Entry 7DBD (X-ray diffraction, 3.09 A resolution); this record covers chains A and E of the 6 polymer chains in the assembly.

== Chain A ==
Molecule: Tubulin alpha-1B chain
From: Sus scrofa
UniProt: Q2XVP4 (TBA1B_PIG); residues 1-451 here = UniProt positions 1-451
Chain sequence (451 residues; numbered 1 to 451; the number before each row is that of its first residue):
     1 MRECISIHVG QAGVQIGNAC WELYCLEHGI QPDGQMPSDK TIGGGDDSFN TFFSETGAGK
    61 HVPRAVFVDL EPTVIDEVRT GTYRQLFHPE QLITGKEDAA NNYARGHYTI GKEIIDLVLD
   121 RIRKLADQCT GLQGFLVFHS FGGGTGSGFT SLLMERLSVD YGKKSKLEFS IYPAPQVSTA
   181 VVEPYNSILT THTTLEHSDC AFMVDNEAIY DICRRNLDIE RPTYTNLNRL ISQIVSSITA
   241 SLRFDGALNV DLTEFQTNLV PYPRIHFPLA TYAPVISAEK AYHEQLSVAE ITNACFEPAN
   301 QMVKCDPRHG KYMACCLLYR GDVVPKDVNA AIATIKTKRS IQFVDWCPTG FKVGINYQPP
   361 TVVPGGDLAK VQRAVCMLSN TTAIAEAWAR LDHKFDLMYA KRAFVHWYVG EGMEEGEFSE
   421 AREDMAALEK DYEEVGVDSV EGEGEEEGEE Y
Unresolved in the structure: 439-451
Bound ions: Ca2+: D39, T41, G44, E55
Small-molecule neighbours:
  - GTP (guanosine-5'-triphosphate): G10, Q11, A12, Q15, I16, D69, D98, A99, A100, N101, S140, G142, G143, G144, T145, G146, I171, P173, V177, S178, T179, E183, N206, Y224, L227, N228, I231
  - H0U (N-[5-(5-cyanothiophen-2-yl)-2-methyl-phenyl]-4-methyl-benzenesulfonamide): N101, T179, A180, V181
Swiss-Prot annotation at these positions:
  - motif: M1 to C4 (MREC motif)
  - active site: E254
  - binding site (GTP): G10, Q11, A12, Q15, E71, A99, S140, G143, G144, T145, G146, T179, E183, N206, Y224, N228, L252
  - binding site (Mg(2+)): E71
  - site: Y451 (Involved in polymerization)
  - modified residue: K40 (N6,N6,N6-trimethyllysine), S48 (Phosphoserine), S232 (Phosphoserine), Y282 (3'-nitrotyrosine), R339 (Omega-N-methylarginine), S439 (Phosphoserine), E443 (5-glutamyl polyglutamate), E445 (5-glutamyl polyglutamate), Y451 (3'-nitrotyrosine)
  - cross-link (Glycyl lysine isopeptide (Lys-Gly)): K326 (interchain with G-Cter in ubiquitin), K370 (interchain with G-Cter in ubiquitin)

== Chain E ==
Molecule: Stathmin-4
From: Mus musculus
UniProt: P63042 (STMN4_MOUSE); residues 3-143 here correspond to UniProt positions 49-189 (UniProt number = residue number + 46)
Chain sequence (143 residues; numbered 1 to 143; the number before each row is that of its first residue):
     1 MADMEVIELN KCTSGQSFEV ILKPPSFDGV PEFNASLPRR RDPSLEEIQK KLEAAEERRK
    61 YQEAELLKHL AEKREHEREV IQKAIEENNN FIKMAKEKLA QKMESNKENR EAHLAAMLER
   121 LQEKDKHAEE VRKNKELKEE ASR
Unresolved in the structure: 1-3, 27-41, 142-143
Differences from the reference sequence: initiating methionine (1); expression tag (2)

== How chain A and chain E interact ==
Contacting residue pairs (61):
  H107(A) - K51(E)  hydrogen bond
  H107(A) - L52(E)
  Y108(A) - L52(E)  hydrophobic
  Y108(A) - A55(E)  hydrophobic
  T109(A) - R59(E)
  K112(A) - L52(E)
  K112(A) - E56(E)  salt bridge
  E155(A) - I48(E)
  E155(A) - K51(E)  salt bridge
  R156(A) - L45(E)
  R156(A) - I48(E)
  R156(A) - Q49(E)
  V159(A) - P43(E)
  V159(A) - S44(E)
  E196(A) - D42(E)
  D245(A) - C12(E)
  D245(A) - S14(E)
  A247(A) - N10(E)
  A247(A) - S17(E)
  L248(A) - S17(E)
  P325(A) - Q16(E)
  P325(A) - F18(E)  hydrophobic
  N329(A) - V6(E)
  N329(A) - F18(E)
  I332(A) - V20(E)  hydrophobic
  A333(A) - M4(E)  hydrophobic
  K336(A) - L22(E)
  K336(A) - K23(E)
  D345(A) - P25(E)
  D345(A) - S26(E)  hydrogen bond (backbone-backbone)
  W346(A) - P25(E)
  C347(A) - P25(E)
  P348(A) - K23(E)
  P348(A) - P25(E)
  T349(A) - I21(E)
  T349(A) - L22(E)  hydrogen bond (backbone-backbone)
  T349(A) - K23(E)  hydrogen bond (backbone-backbone)
  G350(A) - V20(E)
  G350(A) - L22(E)
  F351(A) - E19(E)
  F351(A) - V20(E)  hydrogen bond (backbone-backbone)
  K352(A) - F18(E)
  K352(A) - E19(E)
  V353(A) - S17(E)
  V353(A) - F18(E)  hydrogen bond (backbone-backbone)
  G354(A) - Q16(E)
  I355(A) - G15(E)
  I355(A) - Q16(E)  hydrogen bond (backbone-backbone)
  N356(A) - S14(E)
  Y357(A) - C12(E)
  Y357(A) - T13(E)
  Y357(A) - S14(E)  hydrogen bond (backbone-backbone)
  Y357(A) - G15(E)
  Y357(A) - Q16(E)  hydrogen bond
  V409(A) - Q62(E)
  G410(A) - R59(E)
  G410(A) - Q62(E)
  E411(A) - R59(E)  hydrogen bond (backbone-side chain)
  G412(A) - A55(E)
  G412(A) - R58(E)  hydrogen bond (backbone-side chain)
  E414(A) - R58(E)  salt bridge
Also at the interface, not in a pair above, chain A (40 interface residues in all): L152, S158, T193, H197, V328, M413
Also at the interface, not in a pair above, chain E (32 interface residues in all): P24, E53

== In short ==
The interface between chain A and chain E involves 40 residues on one side and 32 on the other, with 11
hydrogen bonds and 3 salt bridges. Polar pairs include K112(A)-E56(E), E155(A)-K51(E) and E414(A)-R58(E).
Bound to chain A: GTP and compound H0U.
Chain A is Tubulin alpha-1B chain (Sus scrofa) and chain E is Stathmin-4 (Mus musculus); the structure, 444 in
complex with tubulin, was determined by X-ray diffraction.
